PDB entry 6WS2 | X-ray diffraction, 1.59 A resolution | chain A

== Chain A ==
Molecule: GTPase KRas
Source organism: Homo sapiens
Reference sequence: P01116 (RASK_HUMAN), isoform P01116-2; residue numbers follow UniProt; this construct covers 1-169
Amino-acid sequence (170 residues; each row starts with the number of its first residue; numbering starts at 0):
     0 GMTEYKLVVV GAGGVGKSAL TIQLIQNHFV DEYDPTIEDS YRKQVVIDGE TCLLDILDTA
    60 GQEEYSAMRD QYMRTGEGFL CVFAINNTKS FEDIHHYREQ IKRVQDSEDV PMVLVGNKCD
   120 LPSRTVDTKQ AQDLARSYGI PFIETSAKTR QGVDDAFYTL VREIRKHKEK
Construct notes: expression tag (0); engineered mutation Q104 (Lys in P01116)
Metal / ion sites: Mg2+: S17 (together with GDP)
Ligand contacts: GDP (guanosine-5'-diphosphate): A11, G12, G13, V14, G15, K16, S17, A18, F28, V29, D30, Y32, N116, K117, D119, L120, S145, A146, K147
Reported in the primary citation:
  - contacts within the chain: M72-Q104 (hydrogen bond), G75-Q104 (hydrogen bond)
  - allosteric site: M72, R73, G75
  - mutagenesis - K104Q: unchanged catalytic activity
  - mutagenesis - K104Q: unchanged binding to Raf
  - mutagenesis - K104Q: unchanged binding to Pi3k
  - mutagenesis - K104Q: unchanged stability
  - conformationally variable residues (helix shift): R73

== In short ==
Bound to chain A: GDP. The paper reports that K104Q leaves catalytic activity unchanged; an allosteric site at
M72, R73 and G75.
Chain A is GTPase KRas (Homo sapiens); the structure, Crystal structure of KRAS-K104Q mutant, GDP-bound, was
determined by X-ray diffraction together with 8STM, 8STN and 6WS4 from the same study.
